PDB entry 3GHG | X-ray diffraction, 2.90 A resolution | chains E and P of the 10 polymer chains in the assembly

# Chain E
Molecule: Fibrinogen beta chain
From: Homo sapiens
Notes: fragment: mature chain
Reference sequence: P02675 (FIBB_HUMAN); residues 1-461 here correspond to UniProt positions 31-491 (UniProt number = residue number + 30)
Amino-acid sequence (461 residues; each row starts with the number of its first residue):
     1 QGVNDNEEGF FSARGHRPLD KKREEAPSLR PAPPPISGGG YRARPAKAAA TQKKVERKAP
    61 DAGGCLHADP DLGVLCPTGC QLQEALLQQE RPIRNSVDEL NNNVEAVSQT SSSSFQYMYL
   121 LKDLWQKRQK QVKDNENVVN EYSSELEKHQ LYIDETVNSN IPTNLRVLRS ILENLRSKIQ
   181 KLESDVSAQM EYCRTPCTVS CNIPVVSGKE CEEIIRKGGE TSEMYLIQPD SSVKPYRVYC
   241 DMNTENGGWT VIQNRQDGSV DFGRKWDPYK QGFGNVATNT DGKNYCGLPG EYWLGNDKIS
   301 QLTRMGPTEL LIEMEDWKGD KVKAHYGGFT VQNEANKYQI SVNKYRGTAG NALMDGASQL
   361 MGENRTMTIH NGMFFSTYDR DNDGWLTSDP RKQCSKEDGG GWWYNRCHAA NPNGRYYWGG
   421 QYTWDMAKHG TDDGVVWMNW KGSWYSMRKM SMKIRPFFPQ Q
Unresolved in the structure: 1-57, 459-461
Cystine bridges: Cys201-Cys286, Cys211-Cys240, Cys394-Cys407
Covalent attachments: N-acetylglucosamine (NAG) linked to Asn364
Bound ions: Ca2+: Asp381, Asp383, Trp385
UniProt features mapped onto this chain:
  - region: Gly15 to Arg17 (Beta-chain polymerization, binding distal domain of another fibrin)
  - site (Cleavage): Arg14, Gly15, Lys122, Asp123, Lys130, Gln131, Lys133, Asp134
  - modified residue: Gln1 (Pyrrolidone carboxylic acid)
  - glycosylation: Asn364 (N-linked (GlcNAc...) asparagine)

# Chain P
Molecule: B knob
Amino-acid sequence (4 residues; row label = number of the first residue in the row):
     1 GHRP

# Chain E / chain P interface
Contacting residue pairs - 20 pairs, chain E then chain P:
  Leu360(E) - His2(P)
  Glu363(E) - Pro4(P)
  Asn364(E) - His2(P)  hydrogen bond
  Met367(E) - His2(P)
  Met367(E) - Arg3(P)
  Thr368(E) - Gly1(P)
  Thr368(E) - His2(P)
  Trp385(E) - Arg3(P)
  Glu397(E) - Arg3(P)  salt bridge
  Asp398(E) - Gly1(P)
  Asp398(E) - Arg3(P)  salt bridge
  Arg406(E) - Gly1(P)
  Arg406(E) - His2(P)
  Arg406(E) - Arg3(P)  hydrogen bond (side chain-backbone)
  Cys407(E) - Gly1(P)  hydrogen bond (backbone-backbone)
  Cys407(E) - Arg3(P)
  His408(E) - Gly1(P)  hydrogen bond (backbone-backbone)
  Thr431(E) - Arg3(P)
  Asp432(E) - Gly1(P)  hydrogen bond (side chain-backbone)
  Met438(E) - Gly1(P)
Other interface residues (no listed pair), chain E (15 interface residues in all): Ser443

# Overview
Chain E and chain P form an interface of 15 and 4 residues respectively, with 5 hydrogen bonds and 2 salt
bridges. Polar contacts include Glu397(E)-Arg3(P), Asp398(E)-Arg3(P) and Asn364(E)-His2(P). Covalently linked
N-acetylglucosamine: at Asn364(E). Asp381(E), Asp383(E) and Trp385(E) form the Ca2+ site.
Chain E is Fibrinogen beta chain (Homo sapiens) and chain P is B knob; the structure, Crystal Structure of
Human Fibrinogen, was determined by X-ray diffraction.
